PDB entry 2V3C | X-ray diffraction, 2.50 A resolution | chains C and M of the 3 polymer chains in the assembly

[Chain C]
Molecule: Signal recognition 54 kDa protein
Organism: Methanocaldococcus jannaschii
Reference sequence: Q57565 (SRP54_METJA); residues 3-427 here = UniProt positions 3-427
Chain sequence (432 residues; each row starts with the number of its first residue):
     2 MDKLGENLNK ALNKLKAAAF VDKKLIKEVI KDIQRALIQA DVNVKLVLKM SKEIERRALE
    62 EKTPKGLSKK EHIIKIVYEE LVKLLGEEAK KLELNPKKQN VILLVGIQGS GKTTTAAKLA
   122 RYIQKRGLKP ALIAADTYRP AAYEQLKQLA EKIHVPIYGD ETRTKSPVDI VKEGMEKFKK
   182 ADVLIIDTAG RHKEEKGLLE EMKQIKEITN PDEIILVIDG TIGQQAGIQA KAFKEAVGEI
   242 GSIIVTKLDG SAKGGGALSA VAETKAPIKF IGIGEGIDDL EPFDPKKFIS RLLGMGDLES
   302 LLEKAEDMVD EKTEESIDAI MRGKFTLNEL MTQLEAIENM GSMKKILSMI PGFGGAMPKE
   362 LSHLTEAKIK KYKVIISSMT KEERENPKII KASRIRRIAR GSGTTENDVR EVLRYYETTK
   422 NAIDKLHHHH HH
Unresolved in the structure: 342-364, 429-433
From the paper describing this entry:
  - binding site for 7S RNA: Lys99, Lys180, Lys181
  - binding site for 7S RNA (chain M): Lys71, Glu72, Arg292
  - conformationally variable residues (domain motion, helix shift, order/disorder transition): Leu293 to Gly324

[Chain M]
Molecule: 7S RNA
Sequence (96 nucleotides; row label = number of the first residue in the row):
   142 GGCGGUGGGG GAGCAUCUCC UGUAGGGGAG AUGUAACCCC CUUUACCUGC CGAACCCCGC
   202 CAGGCCCGGA AGGGAGCAAC GGUAGGCAGG ACGUCG

[Interface between chain C and chain M]
Pairs across the interface (49; chain C residue first):
  Lys17(C) - G213(M)  salt bridge to the phosphate
  Lys71(C) - A203(M)  hydrogen bond to the phosphate
  Lys71(C) - G204(M)  salt bridge to the phosphate
  Glu72(C) - A203(M)  hydrogen bond to the sugar
  Arg122(C) - A186(M)  salt bridge to the phosphate
  Gln125(C) - A232(M)  sugar contact
  Lys126(C) - C187(M)  hydrogen bond to the sugar
  Lys126(C) - C188(M)  hydrogen bond to the sugar
  Gly128(C) - A232(M)  sugar contact
  Lys130(C) - A232(M)  hydrogen bond to the phosphate
  Lys130(C) - C233(M)  salt bridge to the phosphate
  Asp280(C) - C180(M)  sugar contact
  Asp280(C) - C181(M)  phosphate contact
  Arg292(C) - C179(M)  salt bridge to the phosphate
  Met296(C) - C202(M)  phosphate contact
  Asp298(C) - C221(M)  sugar contact
  Asp298(C) - G222(M)  sugar contact
  Glu300(C) - C221(M)  sugar contact
  Glu300(C) - G222(M)  phosphate contact
  Ser301(C) - C221(M)  hydrogen bond to the sugar
  Glu304(C) - A220(M)  phosphate contact
  Glu304(C) - C221(M)  phosphate contact
  Lys371(C) - G204(M)  hydrogen bond to the phosphate
  Lys371(C) - G205(M)  salt bridge to the phosphate
  Val375(C) - G204(M)  hydrogen bond to the base
  Val375(C) - G205(M)  sugar contact
  Ser378(C) - A203(M)  hydrogen bond to the base
  Ser379(C) - G204(M)  base contact
  Ser379(C) - C218(M)  hydrogen bond to the sugar
  Ser379(C) - A219(M)  sugar contact
  Met380(C) - A219(M)  hydrogen bond to the sugar
  Thr381(C) - A195(M)  sugar contact
  Thr381(C) - A219(M)  phosphate contact
  Thr381(C) - A220(M)  phosphate contact
  Lys382(C) - A220(M)  hydrogen bond to the phosphate
  Glu383(C) - A195(M)  phosphate contact
  Arg385(C) - A219(M)  hydrogen bond to the sugar
  Ser394(C) - A195(M)  hydrogen bond to the base
  Arg395(C) - A195(M)  hydrogen bond to the base
  Arg398(C) - A195(M)  hydrogen bond to the base
  Arg398(C) - C196(M)  sugar contact
  Arg398(C) - C218(M)  hydrogen bond to the sugar
  Arg401(C) - G205(M)  base contact
  Gly402(C) - G204(M)  hydrogen bond to the base
  Gly402(C) - G205(M)  hydrogen bond to the base
  Gly402(C) - C218(M)  sugar contact
  Ser403(C) - G204(M)  base contact
  Ser403(C) - G205(M)  hydrogen bond to the sugar
  Gly404(C) - C206(M)  sugar contact
Other interface residues (no listed pair), chain C (39 interface residues in all): Ala18, Ala19, Arg127, Ile274, Asp279, Gly297, Glu384, Ile399
Other interface residues (no listed pair), chain M (25 interface residues in all): C182, C201, G217, G231

[Summary]
Chain C and chain M form an interface of 39 and 25 residues respectively, with 20 hydrogen bonds and 6 salt
bridges. Among the polar pairs are Val375(C)-G204(M), Ser378(C)-A203(M) and Ser394(C)-A195(M). The paper
reports a binding site for 7S RNA at Lys99(C), Lys180(C) and Lys181(C); a binding site for 7S RNA (chain M) at
Lys71(C), Glu72(C) and Arg292(C).
Here chain C is Signal recognition 54 kDa protein (Methanocaldococcus jannaschii) and chain M is 7S RNA. Entry
2V3C (Crystal structure of the SRP54-SRP19-7S.S SRP RNA complex of M. jannaschii) was determined by X-ray
diffraction.
